1KCS - chains H and P of the 3 polymer chains in the assembly; structure by X-ray diffraction, 2.50 A resolution.

Chain H:
Name: PC282 immunoglobulin
Organism: Mus musculus
Notes: fragment: heavy chain
UniProtKB: P18532 (HV61_MOUSE); residues 7-98 here correspond to UniProt positions 25-116 (UniProt number = residue number + 18)
Sequence (217 residues; each row starts with the number of its first residue):
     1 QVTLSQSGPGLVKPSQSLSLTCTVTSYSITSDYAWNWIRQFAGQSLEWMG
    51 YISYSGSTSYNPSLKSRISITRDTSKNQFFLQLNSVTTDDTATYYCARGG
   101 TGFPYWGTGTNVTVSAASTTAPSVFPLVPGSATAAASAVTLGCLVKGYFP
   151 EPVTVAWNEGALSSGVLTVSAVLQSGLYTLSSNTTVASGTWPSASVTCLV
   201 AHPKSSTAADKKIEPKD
Disulfides: Cys22-Cys96, Cys143-Cys198
Curated features (UniProtKB/Swiss-Prot):
  - region: Ser31, Tyr33, Trp35 (Complementarity-determining-1), Gly50 to Ser66 (Complementarity-determining-2), Arg67 to Arg98 (Framework-3)

Chain P:
Name: PS1 peptide
Sequence (15 residues; numbered 1 to 15; the number before each row is that of its first residue):
     1 HQLDPAFGANSTNPD
Unresolved in the structure: 1, 9-15

Interface between chain H and chain P:
Pairs across the interface (14; chain H residue first):
  Tyr33(H) with Leu3(P), hydrophobic
  Ala34(H) with Phe7(P), hydrophobic
  Asn36(H) with Phe7(P)
  Tyr51(H) with Ala6(P), hydrogen bond (side chain-backbone); Phe7(P); Gly8(P), hydrogen bond (side chain-backbone)
  Gly99(H) with Leu3(P); Phe7(P)
  Gly100(H) with Leu3(P); Asp4(P), hydrogen bond (backbone-backbone); Phe7(P)
  Thr101(H) with Asp4(P)
  Gly102(H) with Asp4(P), hydrogen bond (backbone-side chain)
  Phe103(H) with Phe7(P), hydrophobic
Also at the interface, not in a pair above, chain H (10 interface residues in all): Asp32

In short:
10 residues of chain H face 5 of chain P across their interface; the contacts include 4 hydrogen bonds. Polar
pairs include Tyr51(H)-Ala6(P), Tyr51(H)-Gly8(P) and Gly102(H)-Asp4(P).
Here chain H is PC282 immunoglobulin (Mus musculus) and chain P is PS1 peptide. Entry 1KCS (Crystal structure
of antibody PC282 in complex with PS1 peptide) was determined by X-ray diffraction, deposited together with
1KCU and 1KCV.
